6KBN - chains A and B of the 4 polymer chains in the assembly; structure by X-ray diffraction, 3.20 A resolution.

# Chain A
Molecule: Vacuolar protein 8
Source organism: Saccharomyces cerevisiae
Notes: engineered mutation(s): residues 19-33 deletion
UniProt: P39968 (VAC8_YEAST); aligned to UniProt positions 1-563 over residues 16-578 (the alignment contains insertions or deletions, so no single offset holds)
Sequence (563 residues; row label = number of the first residue in the row):
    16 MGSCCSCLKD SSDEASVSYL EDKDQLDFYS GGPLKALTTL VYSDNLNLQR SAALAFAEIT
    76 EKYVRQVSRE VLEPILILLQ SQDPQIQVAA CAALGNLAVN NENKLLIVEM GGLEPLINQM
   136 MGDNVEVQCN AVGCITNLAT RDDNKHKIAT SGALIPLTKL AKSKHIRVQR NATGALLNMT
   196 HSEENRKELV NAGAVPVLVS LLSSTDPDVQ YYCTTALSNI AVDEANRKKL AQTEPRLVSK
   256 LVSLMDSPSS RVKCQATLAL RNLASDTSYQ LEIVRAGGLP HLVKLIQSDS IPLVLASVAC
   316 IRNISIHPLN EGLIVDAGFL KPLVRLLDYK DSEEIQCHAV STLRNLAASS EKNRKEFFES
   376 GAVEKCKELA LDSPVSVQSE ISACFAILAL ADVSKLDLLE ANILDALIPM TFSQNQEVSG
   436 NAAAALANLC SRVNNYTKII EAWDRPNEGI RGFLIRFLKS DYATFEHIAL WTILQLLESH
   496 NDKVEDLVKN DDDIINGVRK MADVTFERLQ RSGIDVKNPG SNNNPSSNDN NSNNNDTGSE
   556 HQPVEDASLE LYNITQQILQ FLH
Disordered / not traced: 16-46, 529-560, 577-578
UniProt features mapped onto this chain:
  - modified residue (Phosphoserine): Ser26, Ser31
  - lipidation: Gly17 (N-myristoyl glycine), Cys19 (S-palmitoyl cysteine), Cys20 (S-palmitoyl cysteine), Cys22 (S-palmitoyl cysteine)
What the authors report for this chain:
  - self-association interface (contacts with another copy of this molecule); pairs are residue here / residue on that copy: Ala51-Leu55 (hydrophobic contact), Asn62-Glu73, Ser66-Ser66, Ala51, Leu52, Ser66
  - mutagenesis - A51R, L55R: decreased localization to Cvt pathway of Ape1

# Chain B
Molecule: Autophagy-related protein 13
Source organism: Saccharomyces cerevisiae
UniProt: Q06628 (ATG13_YEAST); numbering as in UniProt (aligned over 567-695)
Sequence (129 residues; numbered 567 to 695; the number before each row is that of its first residue):
   567 GGNSSTSALN SRRNSLDKSS NKQGMSGLPP IFGGESTSYH HDNKIQKYNQ LGVEEDDDDE
   627 NDRLLNQMGN SATKFKSSIS PRSIDSISSS FIKSRIPIRQ PYHYSQPTTA PFQAQAKFHK
   687 PANKLIDNG
Disordered / not traced: 567-664, 686-695
UniProt features mapped onto this chain:
  - modified residue (Phosphoserine): Ser581, Ser646, Ser649
  - mutagenesis: Ser581 (S581A: Decreases phosphorylation by PKA), Ser646 (S646A: Leads to constitutive activation of autophagy; when associated with A-348; A-437; A-438; A-496; A-535; A-541 and A-649), Ser649 (S649A: Leads to constitutive activation of autophagy; when associated with A-348; A-437; A-438; A-496; A-535; A-541, and A-646)
What the authors report for this chain:
  - mutagenesis - I662E/P667E/H669A: unchanged localization to Cvt pathway
  - mutagenesis - I662E/P667E/H669A: unchanged binding to Vacuolar protein 8 (chain A)

# Interface between chain A and chain B
Pairs across the interface (55):
  Cys106(A) - Phe684(B)
  Ala107(A) - Phe684(B)  hydrophobic
  Gly110(A) - Phe684(B)
  Asn111(A) - Phe684(B)
  Val114(A) - Gln681(B)
  Asn145(A) - Phe684(B)
  Asn145(A) - His685(B)
  Gly148(A) - Ala682(B)
  Gly148(A) - Phe684(B)
  Cys149(A) - Phe684(B)
  Thr151(A) - Ala682(B)
  Asn152(A) - Gln681(B)
  Asn152(A) - Ala682(B)  hydrogen bond (side chain-backbone)
  Asn152(A) - Phe684(B)
  Thr155(A) - Gln679(B)
  Arg182(A) - His685(B)  hydrogen bond (side chain-backbone)
  Asn186(A) - Ala682(B)
  Asn186(A) - Lys683(B)  hydrogen bond (side chain-backbone)
  Gly189(A) - Ala680(B)
  Leu192(A) - Phe678(B)  hydrophobic
  Leu192(A) - Ala680(B)
  Asn193(A) - Gln679(B)
  Asn193(A) - Ala680(B)  hydrogen bond (side chain-backbone)
  His196(A) - Thr675(B)
  His196(A) - Ala676(B)
  Tyr226(A) - Phe678(B)  hydrophobic
  Tyr227(A) - Phe678(B)  hydrophobic
  Tyr227(A) - Ala680(B)
  Thr230(A) - Ala676(B)
  Asn234(A) - Thr675(B)
  Asn234(A) - Ala676(B)  hydrogen bond (side chain-backbone)
  Val237(A) - Pro673(B)
  Val237(A) - Thr674(B)
  Val237(A) - Thr675(B)
  Gln270(A) - Ala676(B)
  Arg276(A) - Tyr670(B)  hydrogen bond (side chain-backbone)
  Arg276(A) - Ser671(B)  hydrogen bond (side chain-backbone)
  Arg276(A) - Gln672(B)  hydrogen bond (side chain-backbone)
  Asn277(A) - Pro673(B)
  Asn277(A) - Thr674(B)  hydrogen bond (side chain-backbone)
  Ser280(A) - Pro673(B)
  Arg317(A) - His669(B)  hydrogen bond (side chain-backbone)
  Arg317(A) - Ser671(B)
  Glu348(A) - Tyr670(B)  hydrogen bond
  Glu349(A) - Tyr670(B)
  Cys352(A) - Tyr670(B)  hydrophobic
  His353(A) - Tyr670(B)
  Ser391(A) - His669(B)
  Ser394(A) - Pro667(B)
  Ser394(A) - His669(B)  hydrogen bond
  Glu395(A) - Pro667(B)
  Glu395(A) - His669(B)
  Ala398(A) - Pro667(B)
  Glu432(A) - Pro667(B)
  Asn436(A) - Arg665(B)  hydrogen bond (side chain-backbone)
Other interface residues (no listed pair), chain A (43 interface residues in all): Cys144, Arg201, Ser233, Arg242, Asn318, Arg359
Other interface residues (no listed pair), chain B (20 interface residues in all): Gln666, Pro677
From the paper, about this interface:
  - hot spots on chain B (mutagenesis) - F678R, A680E, F684E: decreased binding to Vacuolar protein 8 (chain A)
  - hot spots on chain B (mutagenesis) - F678R/A680E/F684E: abolished binding to Vacuolar protein 8 (chain A)

# Summary
Chain A and chain B form an interface of 43 and 20 residues respectively; the contacts include 13 hydrogen
bonds. Among the polar pairs are Asn152(A)-Ala682(B), Arg182(A)-His685(B) and Asn186(A)-Lys683(B). The paper
reports that F678R, A680E and F684E of chain B reduce binding to Vacuolar protein 8 (chain A); a
self-association interface involving Ala51(A), Leu52(A) and Asn62(A) among others; 7 substitutions were tested
in all.
Here chain A is Vacuolar protein 8 and chain B is Autophagy-related protein 13, both from Saccharomyces
cerevisiae. Entry 6KBN (Crystal structure of Vac8 (del 19-33) bound to Atg13) was determined by X-ray
diffraction together with 6KBM from the same study.
